Entry 4S20 (X-ray diffraction, 4.70 A resolution (low resolution: residue-level contacts below are approximate; hydrogen-bond / salt-bridge calls are withheld)); this record covers chains C and L of the 8 polymer chains in the assembly.

[Chain C]
Molecule: DNA-directed RNA polymerase subunit beta
Organism: Escherichia coli
Notes: EC 2.7.7.6
Reference sequence: K0AVA1 (K0AVA1_ECO1C); residue numbers follow UniProt; this construct covers 1-1342
Amino-acid sequence (1342 residues; row label = number of the first residue in the row):
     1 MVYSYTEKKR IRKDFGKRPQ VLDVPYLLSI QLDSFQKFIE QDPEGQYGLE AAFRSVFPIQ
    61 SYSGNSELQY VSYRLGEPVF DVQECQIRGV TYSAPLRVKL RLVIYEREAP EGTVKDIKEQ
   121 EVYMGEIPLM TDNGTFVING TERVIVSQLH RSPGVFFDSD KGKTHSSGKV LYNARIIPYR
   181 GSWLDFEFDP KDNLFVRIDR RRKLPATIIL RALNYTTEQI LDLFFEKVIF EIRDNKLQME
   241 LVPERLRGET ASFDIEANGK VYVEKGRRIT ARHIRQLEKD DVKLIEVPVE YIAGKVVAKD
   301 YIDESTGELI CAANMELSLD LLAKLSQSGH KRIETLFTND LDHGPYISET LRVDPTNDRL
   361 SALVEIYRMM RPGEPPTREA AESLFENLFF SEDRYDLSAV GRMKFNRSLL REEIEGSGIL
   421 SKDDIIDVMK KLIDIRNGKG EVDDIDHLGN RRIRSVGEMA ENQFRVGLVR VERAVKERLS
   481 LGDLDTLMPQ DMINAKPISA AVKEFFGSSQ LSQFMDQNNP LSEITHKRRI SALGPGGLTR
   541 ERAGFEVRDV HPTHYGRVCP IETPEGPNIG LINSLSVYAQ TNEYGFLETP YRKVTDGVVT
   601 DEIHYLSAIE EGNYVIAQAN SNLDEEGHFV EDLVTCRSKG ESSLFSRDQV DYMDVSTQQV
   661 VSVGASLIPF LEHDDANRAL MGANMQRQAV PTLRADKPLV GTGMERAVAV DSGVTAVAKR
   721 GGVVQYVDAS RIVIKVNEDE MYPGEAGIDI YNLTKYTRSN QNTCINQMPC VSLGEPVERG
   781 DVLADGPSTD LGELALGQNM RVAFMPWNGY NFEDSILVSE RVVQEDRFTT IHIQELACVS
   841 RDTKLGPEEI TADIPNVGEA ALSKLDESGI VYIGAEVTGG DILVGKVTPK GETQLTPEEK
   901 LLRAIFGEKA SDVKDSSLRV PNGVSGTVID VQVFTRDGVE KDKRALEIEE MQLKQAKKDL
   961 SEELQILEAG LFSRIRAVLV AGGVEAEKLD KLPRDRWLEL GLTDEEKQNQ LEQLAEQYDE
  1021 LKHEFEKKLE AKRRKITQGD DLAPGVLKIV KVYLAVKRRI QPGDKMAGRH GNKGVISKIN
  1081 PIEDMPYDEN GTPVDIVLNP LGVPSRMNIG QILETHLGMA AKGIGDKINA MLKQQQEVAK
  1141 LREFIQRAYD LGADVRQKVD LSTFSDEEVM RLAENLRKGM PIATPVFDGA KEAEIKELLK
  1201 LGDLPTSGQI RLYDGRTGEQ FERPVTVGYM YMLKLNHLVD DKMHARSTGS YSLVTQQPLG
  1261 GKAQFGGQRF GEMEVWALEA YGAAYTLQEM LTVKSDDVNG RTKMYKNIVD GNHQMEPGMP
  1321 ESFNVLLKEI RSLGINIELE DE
Unresolved in the structure: 1-2, 226-344, 738-746, 978-1010

[Chain L]
Molecule: RNA polymerase-associated protein RapA
Organism: Escherichia coli
Notes: EC 3.6.4.-
Reference sequence: P60240 (RAPA_ECOLI); residue numbers follow UniProt; this construct covers 1-968
Amino-acid sequence (974 residues; numbered -5 to 968; the number before each row is that of its first residue; numbers below 1 keep their minus sign (His-5 is residue -5)):
    -5 HHHHHHMPFT LGQRWISDTE SELGLGTVVA VDARTVTLLF PSTGENRLYA RSDSPVTRVM
    55 FNPGDTITSH DGWQMQVEEV KEENGLLTYI GTRLDTEESG VALREVFLDS KLVFSKPQDR
   115 LFAGQIDRMD RFALRYRARK YSSEQFRMPY SGLRGQRTSL IPHQLNIAHD VGRRHAPRVL
   175 LADEVGLGKT IEAGMILHQQ LLSGAAERVL IIVPETLQHQ WLVEMLRRFN LRFALFDDER
   235 YAEAQHDAYN PFDTEQLVIC SLDFARRSKQ RLEHLCEAEW DLLVVDEAHH LVWSEDAPSR
   295 EYQAIEQLAE HVPGVLLLTA TPEQLGMESH FARLRLLDPN RFHDFAQFVE EQKNYCPVAD
   355 AVAMLLAGNK LSNDELNMLG EMIGEQDIEP LLQAANSDSE DAQSARQELV SMLMDRHGTS
   415 RVLFRNTRNG VKGFPKRELH TIKLPLPTQY QTAIKVSGIM GARKSAEDRA RDMLYPERIY
   475 QEFEGDNATW WNFDPRVEWL MGYLTSHRSQ KVLVICAKAA TALQLEQVLR EREGIRAAVF
   535 HEGMSIIERD RAAAWFAEED TGAQVLLCSE IGSEGRNFQF ASHMVMFDLP FNPDLLEQRI
   595 GRLDRIGQAH DIQIHVPYLE KTAQSVLVRW YHEGLDAFEH TCPTGRTIYD SVYNDLINYL
   655 ASPDQTEGFD DLIKNCREQH EALKAQLEQG RDRLLEIHSN GGEKAQALAE SIEEQDDDTN
   715 LIAFAMNLFD IIGINQDDRG DNMIVLTPSD HMLVPDFPGL SEDGITITFD REVALAREDA
   775 QFITWEHPLI RNGLDLILSG DTGSSTISLL KNKALPVGTL LVELIYVVEA QAPKQLQLNR
   835 FLPPTPVRML LDKNGNNLAA QVEFETFNRQ LNAVNRHTGS KLVNAVQQDV HAILQLGEAQ
   895 IEKSARALID AARNEADEKL SAELSRLEAL RAVNPNIRDD ELTAIESNRQ QVMESLDQAG
   955 WRLDALRLIV VTHQ
Unresolved in the structure: -5 to 1, 963-968
Construct notes: expression tag (-5 to 0); engineered mutation Cys350 (Arg in P60240)
Swiss-Prot annotation at these positions:
  - motif: Asp280 to His283 (DEAH box)
  - binding site (ATP): Asp177 to Thr184
  - mutagenesis: Lys183 (K183A: Loss of function. Still interacts with RNAP), Asp280 to Glu281 (Loss of function. Still interacts with RNAP)

[How chain C and chain L interact]
Residue-residue contacts (17):
  Gly858(C) with Arg545(L)
  Glu859(C) with Ala532(L); Arg545(L)
  Asp866(C) with Arg524(L)
  Pro897(C) with Arg28(L); Ser46(L)
  Glu898(C) with Ser46(L); Ala228(L); Arg234(L); Glu249(L)
  Glu899(C) with Ser46(L)
  Leu901(C) with Leu229(L)
  Ile905(C) with His213(L); Ile540(L)
  Phe906(C) with Ser539(L); Ile540(L)
  Gly907(C) with Ser539(L)
Other interface residues (no listed pair), chain C (13 interface residues in all): Ala860, Leu862, Leu902
Other interface residues (no listed pair), chain L (16 interface residues in all): Asp47, Phe227, Val533, Trp549

[Summary]
13 residues of chain C face 16 of chain L across their interface. UniProt lists 8 ATP-binding residues and 3
mutagenesis sites on chain L.
Chain C is DNA-directed RNA polymerase subunit beta and chain L is RNA polymerase-associated protein RapA,
both from Escherichia coli; the structure, Structural basis for transcription reactivation by RapA, was
determined by X-ray diffraction.
